PDB entry 3O3A | X-ray diffraction, 1.80 A resolution | chains A and B of the 3 polymer chains in the assembly

[Chain A]
Name: HLA class I histocompatibility antigen, A-2 alpha chain
Source organism: Homo sapiens
UniProt: P01892 (1A02_HUMAN); residues 1-275 here correspond to UniProt positions 25-299 (UniProt number = residue number + 24)
Amino-acid sequence (275 residues; row label = number of the first residue in the row):
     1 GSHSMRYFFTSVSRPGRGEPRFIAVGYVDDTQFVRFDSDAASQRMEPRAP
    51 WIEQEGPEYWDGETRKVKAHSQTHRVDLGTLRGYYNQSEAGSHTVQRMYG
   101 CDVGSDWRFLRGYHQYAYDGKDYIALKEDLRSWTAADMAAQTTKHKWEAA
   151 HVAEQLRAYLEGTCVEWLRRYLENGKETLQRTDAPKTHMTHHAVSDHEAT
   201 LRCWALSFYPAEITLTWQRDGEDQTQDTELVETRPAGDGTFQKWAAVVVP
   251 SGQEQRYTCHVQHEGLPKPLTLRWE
Disulfides: C101-C164, C203-C259
From the paper describing this entry:
  - conformationally variable residues (side-chain flip): K66

[Chain B]
Name: Beta-2-microglobulin
Source organism: Homo sapiens
UniProt: P61769 (B2MG_HUMAN); residues 1-99 here correspond to UniProt positions 21-119 (UniProt number = residue number + 20)
Amino-acid sequence (100 residues; row label = number of the first residue in the row; numbering starts at 0):
     0 MIQRTPKIQVYSRHPAENGKSNFLNCYVSGFHPSDIEVDLLKNGERIEKV
    50 EHSDLSFSKDWSFYLLYYTEFTPTEKDEYACRVNHVTLSQPKIVKWDRDM
Disulfides: C25-C80
Construct notes: initiating methionine (0)
Curated features (UniProtKB/Swiss-Prot):
  - modified residue: Q2 (Pyrrolidone carboxylic acid)
  - glycosylation: I1 (N-linked (Glc) (glycation) isoleucine), K19 (N-linked (Glc) (glycation) lysine), K41 (N-linked (Glc) (glycation) lysine), K48 (N-linked (Glc) (glycation) lysine), K58 (N-linked (Glc) (glycation) lysine), K91 (N-linked (Glc) (glycation) lysine), K94 (N-linked (Glc) (glycation) lysine)

[How chain A and chain B interact]
Pairs across the interface (56):
  F8(A) with S55(B); F56(B), hydrophobic
  F9(A) with F56(B)
  T10(A) with L54(B); F56(B); F62(B)
  V12(A) with S33(B)
  I23(A) with L54(B)
  V25(A) with D53(B); L54(B); S55(B)
  Y27(A) with S55(B); Y63(B), hydrogen bond
  Q32(A) with D53(B), hydrogen bond
  R35(A) with D53(B), salt bridge
  R48(A) with D53(B), salt bridge
  S92(A) with M0(B)
  H93(A) with M0(B)
  Q96(A) with H31(B), hydrogen bond; F56(B); W60(B), hydrogen bond (side chain-backbone); F62(B)
  R97(A) with F56(B)
  Q115(A) with W60(B)
  Y116(A) with W60(B)
  A117(A) with W60(B), hydrophobic
  D119(A) with M0(B); I1(B); H31(B)
  G120(A) with I1(B); H31(B)
  K121(A) with I1(B)
  D122(A) with W60(B), hydrogen bond
  T190(A) with M99(B), hydrogen bond (side chain-backbone)
  H192(A) with D98(B), hydrogen bond (side chain-backbone)
  R202(A) with M99(B), hydrogen bond (side chain-backbone)
  W204(A) with M99(B), hydrogen bond (side chain-backbone)
  V231(A) with Q8(B)
  E232(A) with Q8(B), hydrogen bond (backbone-side chain); S28(B)
  T233(A) with Y26(B)
  R234(A) with Q8(B), hydrogen bond; Y10(B); Y26(B)
  P235(A) with Y10(B), hydrogen bond (backbone-side chain); N24(B); Y26(B); L65(B), hydrophobic
  A236(A) with R12(B), hydrogen bond (backbone-side chain); N24(B), hydrogen bond (backbone-side chain)
  G237(A) with R12(B), hydrogen bond (backbone-side chain)
  D238(A) with R12(B)
  Q242(A) with Y10(B); S11(B); R12(B), hydrogen bond (side chain-backbone)
  W244(A) with M99(B), hydrophobic
Interface residues without a listed pair, chain A (37 interface residues in all): T94, M98
Interface residues without a listed pair, chain B (25 interface residues in all): H13, P32, H51, D59

[Overview]
37 residues of chain A face 25 of chain B across their interface; the contacts include 16 hydrogen bonds and 2
salt bridges. Polar pairs include R35(A)-D53(B), R48(A)-D53(B) and Y27(A)-Y63(B). From the paper:
conformational variability at K66(A).
Here chain A is HLA class I histocompatibility antigen, A-2 alpha chain and chain B is Beta-2-microglobulin,
both from Homo sapiens. Entry 3O3A (Human Class I MHC HLA-A2 in complex with the Peptidomimetic ELA-1) was
determined by X-ray diffraction (same publication as 3O3B, 3O3D and 3O3E).
